PDB entry 9DWF | electron microscopy, 3.10 A resolution | chains A and I of the 11 polymer chains in the assembly

== Chain A ==
Name: Histone H3.2
Organism: Homo sapiens
UniProtKB: Q71DI3 (H32_HUMAN); residues 1-135 here correspond to UniProt positions 2-136 (UniProt number = residue number + 1)
Amino-acid sequence (135 residues; numbered 1 to 135; the number before each row is that of its first residue):
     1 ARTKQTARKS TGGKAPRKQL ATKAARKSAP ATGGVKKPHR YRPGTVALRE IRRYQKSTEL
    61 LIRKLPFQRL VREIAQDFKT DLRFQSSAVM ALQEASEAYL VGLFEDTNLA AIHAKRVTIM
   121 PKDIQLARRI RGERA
Not modelled in the structure: 1-37, 135
Differences from the reference sequence: engineered mutation Ala110 (Cys111 in Q71DI3)
Swiss-Prot annotation at these positions:
  - modified residue: Arg2 (Asymmetric dimethylarginine), Thr3 (Phosphothreonine), Lys4 (Allysine), Gln5 (5-glutamyl dopamine), Thr6 (Phosphothreonine), Arg8 (Citrulline), Lys9 (N6,N6,N6-trimethyllysine), Ser10 (ADP-ribosylserine), Thr11 (Phosphothreonine), Lys14 (N6-(2-hydroxyisobutyryl)lysine), Arg17 (Asymmetric dimethylarginine), Lys18 (N6-(2-hydroxyisobutyryl)lysine), Lys23 (N6-(2-hydroxyisobutyryl)lysine), Arg26 (Citrulline), Lys27 (N6,N6,N6-trimethyllysine), Ser28 (ADP-ribosylserine), Lys36 (N6,N6,N6-trimethyllysine), Lys37 (N6-methyllysine), Tyr41 (Phosphotyrosine), Lys56 (N6,N6,N6-trimethyllysine) and 8 more in UniProt
  - lipidation: Lys18 (N6-decanoyllysine)

== Chain I ==
Molecule: 601 I strand (damaged strand 1)
Sequence (117 nucleotides; row label = number of the first residue in the row):
     1 ATCGAGAATC CCGGTGCCGA GGCCGCTCAA TTGGTCGTAG ACAGCTCTAG CACCGCTTAA
    61 ACGCACGTAC GCGCTGTCCC CCGCGTTTTA ACCGCCAAGG GGATTACTCC CTAGTCT

== Chain A / chain I interface ==
Pairs across the interface (16):
  Arg42(A) with DA69(I), salt bridge to the phosphate
  Pro43(A) with DA69(I), phosphate contact
  Arg63(A) with DA60(I), sugar contact
  Arg72(A) with DC51(I), salt bridge to the phosphate
  Arg83(A) with DG50(I), base contact; DC51(I), phosphate contact
  Phe84(A) with DG50(I), sugar contact; DC51(I), hydrogen bond to the phosphate
  Gln85(A) with DG50(I), phosphate contact
  Ser86(A) with DG50(I), phosphate contact
  Arg116(A) with DG71(I), phosphate contact; DC72(I), phosphate contact
  Val117(A) with DG71(I), hydrogen bond to the phosphate
  Thr118(A) with DG71(I), hydrogen bond to the phosphate
  Met120(A) with DG71(I), phosphate contact; DC72(I), phosphate contact
Other interface residues (no listed pair), chain A (15 interface residues in all): Leu82, Lys115, Lys122
Other interface residues (no listed pair), chain I (8 interface residues in all): DA61, DT68

== Overview ==
The interface between chain A and chain I involves 15 residues on one side and 8 on the other, with 3 hydrogen
bonds and 2 salt bridges. Polar pairs include Phe84(A)-DC51(I), Val117(A)-DG71(I) and Thr118(A)-DG71(I).
Chain A is Histone H3.2 (Homo sapiens) and chain I is 601 I strand (damaged strand 1); the structure,
Nucleosome containing a 1-nt gap at SHL-4.5, was determined by electron microscopy.
